PDB entry 4DOB | X-ray diffraction, 2.05 A resolution | chains A and P of the 4 polymer chains in the assembly

Chain A:
Molecule: DNA polymerase beta
From: Homo sapiens
Notes: EC 2.7.7.7, 4.2.99.-; fragment: DNA Polymerase Beta
UniProt: P06746 (DPOLB_HUMAN); numbering as in UniProt (aligned over 1-335)
Amino-acid sequence (335 residues; numbered 1 to 335; the number before each row is that of its first residue):
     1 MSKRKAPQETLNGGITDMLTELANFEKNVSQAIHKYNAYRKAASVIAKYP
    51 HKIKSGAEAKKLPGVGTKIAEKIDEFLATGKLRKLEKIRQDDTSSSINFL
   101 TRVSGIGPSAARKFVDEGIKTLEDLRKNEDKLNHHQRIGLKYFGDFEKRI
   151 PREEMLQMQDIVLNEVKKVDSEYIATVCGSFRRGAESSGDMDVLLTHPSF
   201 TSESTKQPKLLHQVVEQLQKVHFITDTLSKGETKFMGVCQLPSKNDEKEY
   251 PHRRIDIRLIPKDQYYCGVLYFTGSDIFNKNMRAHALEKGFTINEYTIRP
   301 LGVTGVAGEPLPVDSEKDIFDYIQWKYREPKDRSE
Unresolved in the structure: 1-9
Bound ions: Na+ site 1: Lys60, Leu62, Val65 (shared with 1 residue of chain D); Na+ site 2: Thr101, Val103, Ile106 (shared with DG9(P) of chain P); Mg2+: Asp190, Asp192 (together with GRC); Na+ site 3: Asp190, Asp192, Asp256 (together with GRC)
Residues lining bound ligands: GRC (5'-O-[(R)-{[(R)-[(R)-chloro(phosphono)methyl](hydroxy)phosphoryl]oxy}(hydroxy)phosphoryl]-2'-deoxyguanosine): Arg149, Gly179, Ser180, Arg183, Ser188, Gly189, Asp190, Asp192, Tyr271, Phe272, Thr273, Gly274, Ser275, Asp276, Asn279, Arg283
Swiss-Prot annotation at these positions:
  - region: Arg183 to Asp192 (DNA-binding)
  - active site: Lys72 (Nucleophile)
  - binding site (K(+)): Lys60, Leu62, Val65, Thr101, Val103, Ile106
  - binding site (Na(+)): Lys60, Leu62, Val65, Thr101, Val103, Ile106
  - binding site (dATP): Arg149, Ser180, Arg183, Gly189, Asp190
  - binding site (dCTP): Arg149, Ser180, Arg183, Gly189, Asp190
  - binding site (dGTP): Arg149, Ser180, Arg183, Gly189, Asp190, Asp192
  - binding site (dTTP): Arg149, Ser180, Arg183, Gly189, Asp190
  - binding site (Mg(2+)): Asp190, Asp192, Asp256
  - modified residue: Lys72 (N6-acetyllysine), Arg83 (Omega-N-methylarginine), Arg152 (Omega-N-methylarginine)
  - cross-link (Glycyl lysine isopeptide (Lys-Gly)): Lys41 (interchain with G-Cter in ubiquitin), Lys61 (interchain with G-Cter in ubiquitin), Lys81 (interchain with G-Cter in ubiquitin)
  - natural variant: Leu22 (L22P: Found in a gastric cancer sample; uncertain significance), Tyr39 (Y39C: Found in a gastric cancer sample; uncertain significance), Gly118 (G118V: Decreased DNA-directed DNA polymerase activity), Arg137 (R137Q: Decreased function in base-excision repair), Arg149 (R149I: Decreased DNA-directed DNA polymerase activity), Asp160 (D160N: Found in a gastric cancer sample; uncertain significance), Cys239 (C239R: Found in a gastric cancer sample; uncertain significance), Lys289 (K289M: Found in a colon cancer sample; uncertain significance), Asn294 (N294D: Found in a gastric cancer sample; uncertain significance), Glu295 (E295K: Found in a gastric cancer sample; uncertain significance)
  - mutagenesis: Phe25 (F25W: No effect on 5'-dRP lyase activity. Decreased ssDNA binding), His34 (H34G: Decreased 5'-dRP lyase activity. Decreased ssDNA binding), Lys35 (K35A: Decreased 5'-dRP lyase activity. Decreased ssDNA binding. Loss of 5'-dRP lyase activity; when associated with A-68 and A-72. Decreased ssDNA binding; when associated with A-68 and A-72 ...), Tyr39 (Y39F: No effect on 5'-dRP lyase activity; Y39Q: Abolishes DNA polymerase and 5'-dRP lyase activity), Lys41 (K41R: Abolishes ubiquitination; when associated with R-61 and R-81), Lys60 (K60A: Decreased 5'-dRP lyase activity. Decreased ssDNA binding), Lys61 (K61R: Abolishes ubiquitination; when associated with R-41 and R-81), Lys68 (K68A: No effect on 5'-dRP lyase activity. Decreased ssDNA binding. Loss of 5'-dRP lyase activity; when associated with A-35 and A-72. Decreased ssDNA binding; when associated with A-35 and A-72 ...), Glu71 (E71Q: No effect on 5'-dRP lyase activity. No effect on structure shown by circular dichroism. No effect on ssDNA binding), Lys72 (K72A: Severely reduced 5'-dRP lyase activity. Does not affect ssDNA binding. Loss of 5'-dRP lyase activity; when associated with A-35 and A-68. Decreased ssDNA binding ...), Glu75 (E75A: Slightly decreased 5'-dRP lyase activity. Decreased ssDNA binding. No effect on structure shown by circular dichroism), Lys81 (K81R: Abolishes ubiquitination; when associated with R-41 and R-61), 5 further mutagenesis entries in UniProt

Chain P:
Molecule: G C T G A T G C G (doc)
Sequence (10 nucleotides; numbered 1 to 10; the number before each row is that of its first residue):
     1 GCTGATGCGC
Modified residues: DOC (2',3'-dideoxycytidine-5'-monophosphate) at position 10
Bound ions: Na+: DG9 (shared with Thr101(A), Val103(A), Ile106(A) of chain A)

Interface between chain A and chain P:
Residue-residue contacts - 15 pairs, chain A then chain P:
  Val103(A) with DG9(P), phosphate contact
  Ser104(A) with DG9(P), phosphate contact
  Gly105(A) with DC8(P), phosphate contact; DG9(P), hydrogen bond to the phosphate
  Ile106(A) with DG9(P), phosphate contact
  Gly107(A) with DC8(P), hydrogen bond to the phosphate; DG9(P), phosphate contact
  Pro108(A) with DC8(P), phosphate contact
  Ser109(A) with DC8(P), hydrogen bond to the phosphate
  Ala110(A) with DC8(P), hydrogen bond to the phosphate
  His135(A) with DG9(P), sugar contact
  Arg254(A) with DG9(P), phosphate contact; DOC_10(P), salt bridge to the phosphate
  Asp256(A) with DOC_10(P), sugar contact
  Tyr271(A) with DOC_10(P), hydrogen bond to the base
Also at the interface, not in a pair above, chain A (16 interface residues in all): Lys27, Asp190, Met236, Phe272
Also at the interface, not in a pair above, chain P (4 interface residues in all): DG7

Overview:
16 residues of chain A and 4 residues of chain P are in contact, with 5 hydrogen bonds and 1 salt bridge.
Polar contacts include Tyr271(A)-DOC_10(P), Gly105(A)-DG9(P) and Gly107(A)-DC8(P). Chain A binds compound GRC.
Here chain A is DNA polymerase beta (Homo sapiens) and chain P is G C T G A T G C G (doc). Entry 4DOB (Ternary
complex of DNA polymerase beta with a dideoxy terminated primer and 2'-deoxyguanosine 5'-beta,
gamma-monochlororomethylene triphosphate ...) was determined by X-ray diffraction, deposited together with
4DO9, 4DOA and 4DOC.
